8PSN - chains A and B of the 6 polymer chains in the assembly; structure by electron microscopy, 2.73 A resolution.

[Chain A]
Protein: Polymerase acidic protein (PA-like)
From: Tilapia lake virus
UniProt: A0A142I7Z3 (A0A142I7Z3_9VIRU); numbering as in UniProt (aligned over 1-419)
Chain sequence (419 residues; numbered 1 to 419; the number before each row is that of its first residue):
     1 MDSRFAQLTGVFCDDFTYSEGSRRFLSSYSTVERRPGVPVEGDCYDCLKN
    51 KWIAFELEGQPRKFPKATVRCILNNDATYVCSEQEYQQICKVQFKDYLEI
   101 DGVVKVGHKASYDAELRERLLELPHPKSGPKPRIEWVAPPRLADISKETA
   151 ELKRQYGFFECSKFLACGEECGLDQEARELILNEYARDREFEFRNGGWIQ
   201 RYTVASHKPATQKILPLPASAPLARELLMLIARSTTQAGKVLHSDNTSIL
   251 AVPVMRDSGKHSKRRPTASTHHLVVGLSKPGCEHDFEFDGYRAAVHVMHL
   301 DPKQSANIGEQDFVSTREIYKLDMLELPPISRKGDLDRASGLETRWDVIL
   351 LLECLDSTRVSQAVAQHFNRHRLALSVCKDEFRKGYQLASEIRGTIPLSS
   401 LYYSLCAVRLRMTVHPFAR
Disordered / not traced: 418-419
Ion coordination: Zn2+: Cys-161, Cys-282, His-284, His-296

[Chain B]
Protein: Putative PB1
From: Tilapia lake virus
UniProt: A0A1Y9SHW4 (A0A1Y9SHW4_9VIRU); residues 1-519 here = UniProt positions 1-519
Chain sequence (519 residues; numbered 1 to 519; the number before each row is that of its first residue):
     1 MWAFQEGVCKGNLLSGPTSMKAPDSAARESIDRASEIMTGKSYNAVHTGD
    51 LSKLPNQGESPLRIVDSDLYSERSCCWVIEKEGRVVCKSTTLTRGMTSLL
   101 NTTKCSSPSELICKVLTVESLSEKIGDTSVEELLSHGRYFKCALRDQERG
   151 KPKSRAIFLSHPFFRLLSSVVETHARSVLSKVSAVYTATASAEQRAMMAA
   201 QVVESRKHVLNGDCTKYNEAIDADTLLKVWDAIGMGSIGVMLAYMVRRKC
   251 VLIKDTLVECPGGMLMGMFNATATLALQGTTDRFLSFSDDFITSFNSPAE
   301 LREIEDLLFASCHNLSLKKSYISVASLEINSCTLTRDGDLATGLGCTAGV
   351 PFRGPLVTLKQTAAMLSGAVDSGVMPFHSAERLFQIKQQECAYRYNNPTY
   401 TTRNEDFLPTCLGGKTVISFQSLLTWDCHPFWYQVHPDGPDTIDQKVLSV
   451 LASKTRRRRTRLEALSDLDPLVPHRLLVSESDVSKIRAARQAHLKSLGLE
   501 QPTNFNYAIYKAVQPTAGC
Disordered / not traced: 516-519
Ion coordination: Mg2+ site 1: Asp-213, Asp-289, Asp-290 (shared with 1 residue of chain E); Mg2+ site 2: Asp-213, Cys-214, Asp-289 (shared with 1 residue of chain E)
What the authors report for this chain:
  - conformationally variable residues (side-chain flip): Met-266
  - specificity-determining residues: Asn-270 (proposed by the authors, not directly observed)

[Interface between chain A and chain B]
Residue-residue contacts - 212 pairs, chain A then chain B:
  Ser-28(A) with Leu-476(B)
  Thr-31(A) with Val-472(B); Leu-476(B); Leu-477(B); Val-478(B); Ile-486(B)
  Val-32(A) with Asp-482(B)
  Arg-34(A) with Leu-471(B), hydrogen bond (side chain-backbone); Val-472(B); Pro-473(B); Leu-476(B)
  Gly-37(A) with Asp-469(B); Leu-471(B)
  Val-38(A) with Leu-471(B)
  Val-104(A) with Pro-61(B); Leu-62(B), hydrogen bond (backbone-backbone); Cys-113(B), hydrophobic; Leu-116(B), hydrophobic
  Lys-105(A) with Gly-58(B); Glu-59(B), salt bridge; Ser-60(B)
  Val-106(A) with Gln-57(B); Ser-60(B), hydrogen bond (backbone-backbone); Leu-62(B), hydrophobic; His-174(B); Met-235(B); Ile-238(B)
  Gly-107(A) with Gly-58(B), hydrogen bond (backbone-backbone); Gly-234(B); Gly-236(B)
  His-108(A) with Leu-116(B), hydrogen bond (side chain-backbone); Ser-237(B), hydrogen bond (backbone-backbone)
  Lys-109(A) with Ser-237(B)
  Ala-110(A) with Leu-116(B); Ser-237(B), hydrogen bond (backbone-side chain)
  Ser-111(A) with Val-118(B), hydrogen bond (side chain-backbone); Glu-119(B), hydrogen bond (side chain-backbone); Ser-120(B)
  Tyr-112(A) with Val-115(B), hydrogen bond (side chain-backbone); Leu-116(B); Val-118(B), hydrophobic; Leu-121(B), hydrophobic; Met-241(B)
  Asp-113(A) with Ser-237(B), hydrogen bond; Val-240(B)
  Glu-115(A) with Leu-121(B)
  Leu-116(A) with Leu-121(B), hydrophobic; Leu-134(B), hydrophobic; Val-240(B), hydrophobic; Met-241(B), hydrophobic
  Arg-117(A) with Leu-227(B); Asp-231(B), salt bridge; Val-240(B)
  Arg-119(A) with Glu-131(B), salt bridge; Tyr-244(B), hydrogen bond
  Leu-120(A) with Leu-227(B), hydrophobic; Arg-247(B)
  Leu-123(A) with Arg-247(B); Arg-248(B)
  Pro-124(A) with Arg-247(B), hydrogen bond (backbone-side chain)
  His-125(A) with Met-38(B); Asp-224(B), salt bridge
  Pro-126(A) with Met-38(B); Val-46(B); Asp-222(B)
  Lys-127(A) with Met-38(B), hydrogen bond (backbone-backbone); Thr-39(B); Gly-40(B); Val-46(B)
  Ser-128(A) with Gly-40(B); Asn-44(B); Val-46(B)
  Gly-129(A) with Gly-40(B); Tyr-43(B); Asn-44(B), hydrogen bond (backbone-side chain)
  Pro-130(A) with Lys-41(B); Ser-42(B); Phe-309(B)
  Lys-131(A) with Asp-306(B), salt bridge; Phe-309(B)
  Pro-132(A) with Phe-309(B)
  Ile-134(A) with Arg-302(B); Glu-305(B); Leu-315(B), hydrophobic
  Trp-136(A) with Leu-210(B), hydrophobic; Leu-301(B); Glu-305(B), hydrogen bond; Ile-322(B), hydrophobic
  Arg-225(A) with Glu-390(B), salt bridge; Tyr-393(B)
  Glu-226(A) with Tyr-393(B)
  Met-229(A) with Tyr-393(B); Arg-394(B)
  Ala-232(A) with Arg-394(B)
  Ala-268(A) with Met-20(B)
  Asp-301(A) with Met-20(B)
  Pro-302(A) with Met-20(B), hydrophobic
  Lys-303(A) with Thr-18(B); Ser-19(B); Met-20(B)
  Asn-307(A) with Ser-15(B); Gly-16(B), hydrogen bond (side chain-backbone); Thr-18(B); Gln-147(B)
  Gly-309(A) with Arg-394(B), hydrogen bond (backbone-side chain)
  Glu-310(A) with Ser-15(B), hydrogen bond; Pro-351(B); Phe-352(B), hydrogen bond (backbone-backbone); Arg-353(B), salt bridge
  Gln-311(A) with Leu-14(B); Ser-15(B), hydrogen bond; Arg-394(B), hydrogen bond (backbone-side chain)
  Asp-312(A) with Phe-352(B); Lys-387(B), salt bridge; Glu-390(B)
  Val-314(A) with Ile-386(B), hydrophobic; Glu-390(B)
  Ser-315(A) with Ile-386(B); Lys-387(B)
  Thr-316(A) with Leu-13(B); Leu-14(B)
  Glu-318(A) with Arg-382(B), salt bridge; Leu-383(B); Ile-386(B)
  Ile-319(A) with Leu-13(B), hydrophobic; Leu-344(B), hydrophobic; Leu-383(B), hydrophobic
  Tyr-320(A) with Met-1(B), hydrophobic; Trp-2(B); Gln-5(B), hydrogen bond (backbone-side chain); Gly-11(B); Leu-13(B)
  Leu-322(A) with Met-375(B), hydrophobic; Arg-382(B); Leu-383(B), hydrophobic
  Asp-323(A) with Gln-5(B); Glu-6(B), hydrogen bond (backbone-backbone); Gly-7(B), hydrogen bond (side chain-backbone); Gly-343(B)
  Met-324(A) with Met-1(B), hydrophobic; Phe-4(B); Gln-5(B)
  Leu-325(A) with Phe-4(B), hydrogen bond (backbone-backbone)
  Glu-326(A) with Phe-4(B)
  Leu-327(A) with Phe-4(B), hydrophobic
  Pro-328(A) with Phe-4(B)
  Trp-346(A) with Phe-4(B), hydrophobic
  Leu-350(A) with Met-1(B), hydrophobic
  Glu-353(A) with Trp-2(B); Leu-14(B)
  Cys-354(A) with Leu-14(B), hydrophobic
  Ser-357(A) with Pro-17(B); Thr-18(B), hydrogen bond (side chain-backbone)
  Thr-358(A) with Pro-17(B); Pro-152(B)
  Arg-359(A) with Ser-15(B), hydrogen bond (side chain-backbone); Gly-16(B)
  Val-360(A) with Pro-152(B), hydrophobic
  Ser-361(A) with Trp-2(B)
  Gln-362(A) with Gly-11(B); Leu-14(B), hydrogen bond (side chain-backbone); Ser-15(B), hydrogen bond (side chain-backbone); Gly-16(B); Arg-149(B); Gly-150(B)
  Ala-363(A) with Gly-150(B)
  Val-364(A) with Trp-2(B), hydrophobic
  Ala-365(A) with Trp-2(B), hydrophobic; Lys-10(B)
  Gln-366(A) with Lys-10(B); Arg-149(B), hydrogen bond (side chain-backbone); Gly-150(B)
  His-367(A) with Lys-318(B)
  Phe-368(A) with Trp-2(B), hydrophobic; Ala-3(B)
  Asn-369(A) with Val-8(B); Cys-9(B), hydrogen bond (side chain-backbone); Glu-328(B)
  Arg-370(A) with Lys-319(B); Tyr-321(B)
  Arg-372(A) with Gln-5(B), hydrogen bond (side chain-backbone); Glu-6(B), hydrogen bond (side chain-backbone); Gly-7(B), hydrogen bond (side chain-backbone)
  Leu-373(A) with Val-8(B), hydrophobic; Tyr-321(B); Ser-323(B); Ser-326(B); Glu-328(B); Thr-333(B)
  Ala-374(A) with Tyr-321(B), hydrophobic; Ile-322(B)
  Leu-375(A) with Ile-322(B), hydrogen bond (backbone-backbone)
  Ser-376(A) with Tyr-321(B); Ile-322(B), hydrogen bond (backbone-backbone)
  Cys-378(A) with Leu-317(B)
  Glu-381(A) with Leu-317(B); Lys-318(B)
  Phe-382(A) with Leu-317(B); Lys-318(B)
  Gly-385(A) with Lys-318(B)
  Ser-390(A) with Lys-153(B)
  Glu-391(A) with Lys-153(B)
  Ile-392(A) with Pro-152(B), hydrophobic
  Ser-404(A) with Trp-2(B)
  Ala-407(A) with Ala-3(B); Phe-4(B)
  Val-408(A) with Trp-2(B), hydrophobic
  Leu-410(A) with Phe-4(B)
  Arg-411(A) with Ala-3(B), hydrogen bond (side chain-backbone); Phe-4(B); Gln-5(B), hydrogen bond (side chain-backbone)
  His-415(A) with Phe-4(B)
Interface residues without a listed pair, chain A (106 interface residues in all): Met-1, Tyr-29, Pro-36, Pro-39, Val-103, Leu-228, Asp-245, Ser-269, Gln-304, Arg-317, Val-377
Interface residues without a listed pair, chain B (114 interface residues in all): Asn-12, Ile-37, Ala-45, Thr-117, Val-130, Val-170, His-208, Ala-243, Ser-320, Val-324, Thr-342, Ser-379, Arg-475, Lys-485

[Summary]
The interface between chain A and chain B involves 106 residues on one side and 114 on the other; the contacts
include 39 hydrogen bonds and 9 salt bridges. Polar contacts include Lys-105(A)/Glu-59(B),
Arg-117(A)/Asp-231(B) and Arg-119(A)/Glu-131(B). Cys-161(A), Cys-282(A), His-284(A) and His-296(A) form the
Zn2+ site. From the paper: the specificity determinant Asn-270(B); conformational variability at Met-266(B).
Here chain A is Polymerase acidic protein (PA-like) and chain B is Putative PB1, both from Tilapia lake virus.
Entry 8PSN (Tilapia Lake Virus polymerase in vRNA initiation state (transcriptase conformation)) was
determined by electron microscopy (same publication as 8PSO, 8PSQ, 8PSS, 8PSU, 8PSX, 8PSZ and 6 further
entries).
